6MUO - chains A and I of the 13 polymer chains in the assembly; structure by electron microscopy, 3.60 A resolution.

== Chain A ==
Protein: Histone H3-like centromeric protein A
From: Homo sapiens
Reference sequence: P49450 (CENPA_HUMAN); residues 38-139 here = UniProt positions 38-139
Amino-acid sequence (102 residues; row label = number of the first residue in the row):
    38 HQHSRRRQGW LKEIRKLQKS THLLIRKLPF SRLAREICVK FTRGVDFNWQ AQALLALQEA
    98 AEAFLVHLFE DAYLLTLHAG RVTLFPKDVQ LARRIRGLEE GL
Disordered / not traced: 38-40
Curated features (UniProtKB/Swiss-Prot):
  - region: Gln39 to Leu54 (Important for flexibility of DNA ends that protrude from nucleosomes)
  - modified residue: Ser68 (Phosphoserine)
  - mutagenesis: Ser68 (S68A: No effect on interaction with HJURP. Impairs localization at centromeres; S68E/Q: Impairs interaction with HJURP, association with chromatin and localization at centromeres), Arg80 to Gly81 (Impairs retention at centromeres, but not targeting to centromeres), His104 (H104G: Reduces location at centromeres. Abolishes location at centromeres; when associated with C-112), Leu112 (L112C: No effect on location at centromeres. Abolishes location at centromeres; when associated with G-104)

== Chain I ==
Molecule: DNA/RNA
Sequence (147 nucleotides; row label = number of the first residue in the row; numbers below 1 keep their minus sign (DA-73 is residue -73)):
   -73 ATCAAATATC CACCTGCAGA TTCTACCAAA AGTGTATTTG GAAACTGCTC CATCAAAAGG
   -13 CATGTTCAGC TCTGTGAGTG AAACTCCATC ATCACAAAGA ATATTCTGAG AATGCTTCCG
    47 TTTGCCTTTT ATATGAACTT CCTCGAT

== Chain A / chain I interface ==
Contacting residue pairs - 12 pairs, chain A then chain I:
  Arg63(A) with DG-14(I), salt bridge to the phosphate
  Arg72(A) with DC-23(I), salt bridge to the phosphate
  Asn85(A) with DC-24(I), phosphate contact; DC-23(I), phosphate contact
  Trp86(A) with DC-24(I), sugar contact; DC-23(I), hydrogen bond to the phosphate
  Gln87(A) with DC-24(I), phosphate contact
  Ala88(A) with DC-24(I), phosphate contact
  Arg118(A) with DT-3(I), phosphate contact
  Val119(A) with DT-3(I), hydrogen bond to the phosphate
  Thr120(A) with DC-4(I), phosphate contact; DT-3(I), hydrogen bond to the phosphate
Interface residues without a listed pair, chain A (11 interface residues in all): Gly117, Phe122
Interface residues without a listed pair, chain I (6 interface residues in all): DC-2

== Summary ==
11 residues of chain A face 6 of chain I across their interface, with 3 hydrogen bonds and 2 salt bridges.
Among the polar pairs are Trp86(A)-DC-23(I), Val119(A)-DT-3(I) and Thr120(A)-DT-3(I). Curated annotation
(UniProt) lists 5 mutagenesis sites on chain A.
Here chain A is Histone H3-like centromeric protein A (Homo sapiens) and chain I is DNA/RNA. Entry 6MUO
(CENP-A nucleosome bound by two copies of CENP-C(CD) and one copy CENP-N(NT)) was determined by electron
microscopy, deposited together with 6MUP.
